5WJD - chain A; structure by X-ray diffraction, 2.00 A resolution.

[Chain A]
Molecule: CG8481, isoform B
Source organism: Drosophila melanogaster
Notes: EC 2.3.1.-
UniProtKB: Q59DX8 (Q59DX8_DROME); residues 10-168 here correspond to UniProt positions 20-178 (UniProt number = residue number + 10)
Sequence (159 residues; row label = number of the first residue in the row):
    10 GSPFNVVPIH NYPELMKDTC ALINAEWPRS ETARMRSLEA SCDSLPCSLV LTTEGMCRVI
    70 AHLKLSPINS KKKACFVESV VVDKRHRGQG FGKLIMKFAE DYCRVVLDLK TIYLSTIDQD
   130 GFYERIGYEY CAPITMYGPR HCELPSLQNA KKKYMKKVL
Not modelled in the structure: 10-11
Residues lining bound ligands: acetyl coenzyme A (ACO): Glu35, Trp36, Val86, Glu87, Ser88, Val89, Val90, Val91, His95, Arg96, Gly97, Gln98, Gly99, Phe100, Gly101, Lys102, Leu123, Ser124, Thr125, Gln128, Gly130, Phe131, Tyr132, Arg134
Swiss-Prot annotation at these positions:
  - binding site (substrate): Arg38, Arg43 to Ser46, Asn78, Ser88, Ser124
  - binding site (acetyl-CoA): Val89 to Val91, Gly97 to Lys102, Gln128
What the authors report for this chain:
  - mutagenesis - W36A, R43A: abolished catalytic activity
  - mutagenesis - K73A, S88A: decreased catalytic activity

[Overview]
Bound to chain A: acetyl coenzyme A. Curated annotation (UniProt) lists 8 substrate-binding residues and 10
acetyl-CoA-binding residues. From the paper: W36A and R43A abolish catalytic activity; K73A and S88A reduce
catalytic activity.
Chain A is CG8481, isoform B (Drosophila melanogaster); the structure, Crystal structure of Naa80 bound to
acetyl-CoA, was determined by X-ray diffraction, deposited together with 5WJE.
